5HHD - chains A and B of the 4 polymer chains in the assembly; structure by X-ray diffraction, 2.10 A resolution.

Chain A (and B):
Molecule: Vascular endothelial growth factor A
Notes: chain B of this document is another copy of the same molecule, construct and numbering; everything in this record applies to it too
UniProt: P15692 (VEGFA_HUMAN), isoform P15692-14; residues 1-102 here correspond to UniProt positions 214-315 (UniProt number = residue number + 213)
Chain sequence (102 residues; row label = number of the first residue in the row):
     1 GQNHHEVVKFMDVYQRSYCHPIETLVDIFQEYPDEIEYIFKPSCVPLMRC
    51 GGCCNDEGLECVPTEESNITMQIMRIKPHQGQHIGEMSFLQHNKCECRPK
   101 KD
Unresolved in the structure: 1-5, 101-102
Disulfides: Cys-19/Cys-61, Cys-50/Cys-95, Cys-54/Cys-97
Curated features (UniProtKB/Swiss-Prot):
  - glycosylation: Asn-68 (N-linked (GlcNAc...) asparagine)

How chain A and chain B interact:
Cross-chain cystine bridges: Cys-44(A)/Cys-53(B), Cys-53(A)/Cys-44(B)
Pairs across the interface (62; chain A residue first):
  Glu-6(A) / Thr-70(B)
  Val-7(A) / Thr-70(B)
  Val-7(A) / Glu-86(B)
  Val-8(A) / Ile-69(B)  hydrophobic
  Val-8(A) / Thr-70(B)  hydrogen bond (backbone-backbone)
  Val-8(A) / Met-71(B)
  Val-8(A) / Gln-72(B)  hydrogen bond (backbone-backbone)
  Lys-9(A) / Gln-72(B)
  Phe-10(A) / Lys-41(B)
  Phe-10(A) / Pro-42(B)
  Phe-10(A) / Gln-72(B)  hydrogen bond (backbone-side chain)
  Phe-10(A) / Met-74(B)  hydrophobic
  Val-13(A) / Pro-42(B)  hydrophobic
  Val-13(A) / Val-45(B)  hydrophobic
  Val-13(A) / Pro-46(B)
  Val-13(A) / Gln-72(B)
  Arg-16(A) / Glu-23(B)  salt bridge
  Arg-16(A) / Pro-46(B)
  Ser-17(A) / Pro-42(B)
  Ser-17(A) / Cys-44(B)  hydrogen bond (side chain-backbone)
  Ile-22(A) / Glu-23(B)
  Ile-22(A) / Leu-25(B)  hydrophobic
  Glu-23(A) / Arg-16(B)  salt bridge
  Glu-23(A) / Ile-22(B)
  Leu-25(A) / Arg-16(B)
  Leu-25(A) / His-20(B)
  Leu-25(A) / Ile-22(B)  hydrophobic
  Leu-25(A) / Gly-51(B)
  Leu-25(A) / Gly-52(B)
  Lys-41(A) / Phe-10(B)
  Lys-41(A) / Asn-55(B)  hydrogen bond (side chain-backbone)
  Pro-42(A) / Val-13(B)  hydrophobic
  Pro-42(A) / Tyr-14(B)  hydrophobic
  Pro-42(A) / Ser-17(B)
  Pro-42(A) / Cys-53(B)  hydrophobic
  Ser-43(A) / Cys-53(B)
  Cys-44(A) / Ser-17(B)  hydrogen bond (side chain-backbone)
  Cys-44(A) / Gly-52(B)
  Cys-44(A) / Cys-53(B)  disulfide
  Val-45(A) / Val-13(B)  hydrophobic
  Pro-46(A) / Val-13(B)
  Pro-46(A) / Arg-16(B)
  Gly-51(A) / Leu-25(B)
  Gly-52(A) / Leu-25(B)
  Gly-52(A) / Cys-44(B)
  Cys-53(A) / Pro-42(B)  hydrophobic
  Cys-53(A) / Ser-43(B)
  Cys-53(A) / Cys-44(B)  disulfide
  Asn-55(A) / Lys-41(B)  hydrogen bond (backbone-side chain)
  Ile-69(A) / Val-8(B)  hydrophobic
  Thr-70(A) / Val-7(B)
  Thr-70(A) / Val-8(B)  hydrogen bond (backbone-backbone)
  Met-71(A) / Val-8(B)
  Met-71(A) / Val-13(B)  hydrophobic
  Gln-72(A) / Val-7(B)
  Gln-72(A) / Val-8(B)  hydrogen bond (backbone-backbone)
  Gln-72(A) / Lys-9(B)
  Gln-72(A) / Phe-10(B)  hydrogen bond (side chain-backbone)
  Gln-72(A) / Val-13(B)
  Ile-73(A) / Val-13(B)  hydrophobic
  Met-74(A) / Phe-10(B)  hydrophobic
  Glu-86(A) / Val-7(B)
Also at the interface, not in a pair above, chain A (31 interface residues in all): Tyr-14, His-20, Ile-84
Also at the interface, not in a pair above, chain B (32 interface residues in all): Glu-6, Cys-54, Ile-73, Ile-84

In short:
Chain A and chain B form an interface of 31 and 32 residues respectively; the contacts include 2 disulfide
bonds, 10 hydrogen bonds and 2 salt bridges. Among the polar pairs are Arg-16(A)/Glu-23(B),
Phe-10(A)/Gln-72(B) and Ser-17(A)/Cys-44(B).
Both chains are Vascular endothelial growth factor A. Entry 5HHD (Crystal Structure of Chemically Synthesized
Heterochiral {RFX037 plus VEGF-A} Protein Complex in space group P21) was determined by X-ray diffraction,
deposited together with 5HHC.
